PDB entry 4G9E | X-ray diffraction, 1.09 A resolution | chain A

# Chain A
Molecule: Alpha/beta hydrolase fold protein
UniProt: D2J2T6 (D2J2T6_9RHIZ); numbering as in UniProt (aligned over 1-271)
Chain sequence (279 residues; numbered 1 to 279; the number before each row is that of its first residue):
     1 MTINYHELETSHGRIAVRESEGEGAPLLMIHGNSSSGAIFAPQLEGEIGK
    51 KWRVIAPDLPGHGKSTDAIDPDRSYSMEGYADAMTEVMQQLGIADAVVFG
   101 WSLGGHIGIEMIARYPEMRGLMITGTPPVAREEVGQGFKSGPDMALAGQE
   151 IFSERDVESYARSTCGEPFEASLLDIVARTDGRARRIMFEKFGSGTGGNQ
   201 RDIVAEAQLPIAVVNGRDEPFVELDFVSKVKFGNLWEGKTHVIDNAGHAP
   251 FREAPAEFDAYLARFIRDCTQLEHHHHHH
Not modelled in the structure: 1, 277-279
Sequence notes: expression tag (272-279)
Residues lining bound ligands: N-butanoyl-L-homoserine (C4L): G32, N33, M77, W101, S102, L103, H106, F138, D143, M144, A147, Y160, T164, M188, F189, F192, F221, H248
Reported in the primary citation:
  - binding site for N-butanoyl-L-homoserine: S102, Y160, H248
  - conformationally variable residues: Y160, F189, F192
  - catalytic residues: Y160
  - mutagenesis - Y160G, M188G, F189G, F192G, E219G, F221G: decreased catalytic activity
  - mutagenesis - S102G, H248G: abolished catalytic activity on AHLs

# Summary
Bound to chain A: N-butanoyl-L-homoserine. From the paper: the catalytic residue Y160; Y160G, M188G and F189G,
among others, reduce catalytic activity; 8 substitutions were tested in all.
Chain A is Alpha/beta hydrolase fold protein; the structure, Crystal structures of N-acyl homoserine lactonase
AidH complexed with N-butanoyl homoserine, was determined by X-ray diffraction together with 4G5X, 4G8B, 4G8C,
4G8D and 4G9G from the same study.
